Entry 1XIX (X-ray diffraction, 2.00 A resolution); this record covers chain A.

== Chain A ==
Protein: FemX
Organism: Weissella viridescens
Notes: EC 2.3.2.10
UniProtKB: Q9EY50 (Q9EY50_LACVI); residues 1-335 here correspond to UniProt positions 2-336 (UniProt number = residue number + 1)
Sequence (335 residues; row label = number of the first residue in the row):
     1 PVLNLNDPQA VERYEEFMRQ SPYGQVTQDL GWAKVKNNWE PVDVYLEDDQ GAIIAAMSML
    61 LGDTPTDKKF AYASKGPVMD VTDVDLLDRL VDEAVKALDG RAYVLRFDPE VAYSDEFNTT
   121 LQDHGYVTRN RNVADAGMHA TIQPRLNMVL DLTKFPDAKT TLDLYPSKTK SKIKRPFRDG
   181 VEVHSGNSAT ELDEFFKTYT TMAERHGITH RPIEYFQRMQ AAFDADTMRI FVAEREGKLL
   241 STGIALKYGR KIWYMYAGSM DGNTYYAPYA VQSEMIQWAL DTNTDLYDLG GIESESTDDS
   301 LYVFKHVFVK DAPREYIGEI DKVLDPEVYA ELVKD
Swiss-Prot annotation at these positions:
  - binding site (substrate): Lys36 to Trp39, Tyr103, Arg211, Tyr215, Tyr256
  - site (Important for catalytic activity): Asp108, Glu319

== Summary ==
From UniProt: 8 substrate-binding residues.
Chain A is FemX (Weissella viridescens); the structure, Crystal Structure of Weissella viridescens FemX Form
II, was determined by X-ray diffraction, deposited together with 1XE4 and 1XF8.
